4RNN - chains A and P of the 3 polymer chains in the assembly; structure by X-ray diffraction, 1.81 A resolution.

# Chain A
Name: DNA polymerase eta
From: Homo sapiens
Notes: EC 2.7.7.7
Reference sequence: Q9Y253 (POLH_HUMAN); numbering as in UniProt (aligned over 1-432)
Amino-acid sequence (435 residues; row label = number of the first residue in the row; numbers below 1 keep their minus sign (Gly-2 is residue -2)):
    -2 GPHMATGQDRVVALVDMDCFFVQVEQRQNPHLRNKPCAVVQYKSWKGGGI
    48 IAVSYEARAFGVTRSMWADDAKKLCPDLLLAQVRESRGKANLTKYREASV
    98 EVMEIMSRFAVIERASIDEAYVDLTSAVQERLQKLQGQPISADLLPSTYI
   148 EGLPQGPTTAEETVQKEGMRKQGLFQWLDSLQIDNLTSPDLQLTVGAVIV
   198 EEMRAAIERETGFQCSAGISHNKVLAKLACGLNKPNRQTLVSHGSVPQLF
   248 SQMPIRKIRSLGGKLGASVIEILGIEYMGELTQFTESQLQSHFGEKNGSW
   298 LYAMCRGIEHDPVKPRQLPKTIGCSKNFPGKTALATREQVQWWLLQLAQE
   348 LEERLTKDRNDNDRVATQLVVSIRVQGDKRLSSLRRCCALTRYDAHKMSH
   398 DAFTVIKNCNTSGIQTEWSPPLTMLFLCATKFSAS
Not modelled in the structure: 155-159
Construct notes: expression tag (-2 to 0)
UniProt features mapped onto this chain:
  - binding site (Mg(2+)): Asp13, Met14, Asp115, Glu116
  - binding site (Mn(2+)): Asp13, Met14, Asp115, Glu116
  - binding site (a 2'-deoxyribonucleoside 5'-triphosphate): Arg61
  - natural variant: Val37 (deletion: In XPV), Leu75 (deletion: In XPV), Arg93 (R93P: In XPV), Arg111 (R111H: In XPV), Thr122 (T122P: In XPV), Gly153 (G153D: In a breast cancer sample), Thr191 (T191P: In XPV), Gly263 (G263V: In XPV), Val266 (V266D: In XPV), Gly295 (G295R: In XPV), Arg361 (R361S: In XPV)
  - mutagenesis: Tyr52 (Y52A/F: Reduces DNA polymerase activity; Y52E: Reduces DNA polymerase activity. Increases fidelity of replication and reduces translesion bypass), Arg61 (R61A: Reduces enzymatic activity by two-thirds), Ser62 (S62G: Increased DNA polymerase activity and translesion bypass compared to wild-type), Ala68 (A68S/V: Severe reduction in thymine dimer translesion bypass), Asn324 to Pro326 (Reduces binding to chromatin and to monoubiquitinated PCNA. Abolishes binding to monoubiquitinated PCNA; when associated with 705-E--H-713 Del)
Metal / ion sites: Mg2+ site 1: Asp13, Met14, Asp115 (together with XG4); Mg2+ site 2: Asp13, Asp115, Glu116 (together with XG4) (shared with DT8(P) of chain P)
Small-molecule neighbours: XG4 (2'-deoxy-5'-O-[(R)-hydroxy{[(R)-hydroxy(phosphonooxy)phosphoryl]amino}phosphoryl]guanosine): Asp13, Met14, Asp15, Cys16, Phe17, Phe18, Gln38, Ile48, Ala49, Tyr52, Arg55, Arg61, Leu89, Ile114, Asp115, Glu116, Lys231
Reported in the primary citation:
  - binding site for XG4: Gln38, Arg61

# Chain P
Molecule: Nucleic acids Primar: AGCGTCAT
Sequence (8 nucleotides; each row starts with the number of its first residue):
     1 AGCGTCAT
Metal / ion sites: Mg2+: DT8 (together with XG4) (shared with Asp13(A), Asp115(A), Glu116(A) of chain A)

# Chain A / chain P interface
Pairs across the interface - 25 pairs, chain A then chain P:
  Arg61(A) with DT8(P), hydrogen bond to the base
  Ser113(A) with DT8(P), hydrogen bond to the phosphate
  Asp115(A) with DT8(P), phosphate contact
  Glu116(A) with DT8(P), phosphate contact
  Lys224(A) with DT8(P), salt bridge to the phosphate
  Ile255(A) with DA7(P), phosphate contact
  Arg256(A) with DA7(P), phosphate contact
  Ser257(A) with DC6(P), phosphate contact; DA7(P), hydrogen bond to the phosphate
  Leu258(A) with DA7(P), hydrogen bond to the phosphate
  Gly259(A) with DA7(P), hydrogen bond to the phosphate
  Gly260(A) with DC6(P), phosphate contact; DA7(P), phosphate contact
  Lys261(A) with DT5(P), salt bridge to the phosphate; DC6(P), hydrogen bond to the phosphate
  Leu262(A) with DC6(P), hydrogen bond to the phosphate
  Arg377(A) with DG4(P), salt bridge to the phosphate
  Leu378(A) with DC6(P), base contact
  Leu381(A) with DC3(P), phosphate contact
  Arg382(A) with DG2(P), sugar contact; DC3(P), hydrogen bond to the phosphate; DG4(P), hydrogen bond to the base
  Arg383(A) with DG2(P), salt bridge to the phosphate; DC3(P), salt bridge to the phosphate
  Cys384(A) with DG2(P), phosphate contact
Also at the interface, not in a pair above, chain A (22 interface residues in all): Asp13, Ser379, Ser380
Also at the interface, not in a pair above, chain P (8 interface residues in all): DA1

# In short
22 residues of chain A face 8 of chain P across their interface, with 9 hydrogen bonds and 5 salt bridges.
Among the polar pairs are Arg61(A)-DT8(P), Arg382(A)-DG4(P) and Ser113(A)-DT8(P). Bound to chain A: compound
XG4. From the paper: a binding site for XG4 at Gln38(A) and Arg61(A).
Chain A is DNA polymerase eta (Homo sapiens) and chain P is Nucleic acids Primar: AGCGTCAT; the structure,
Crystal structure of human polymerase eta inserting dGMPnPP opposite DNA template containing an abasic site,
was determined by X-ray diffraction together with 4RNM and 4RNO from the same study.
